Entry 3WOZ (X-ray diffraction, 2.20 A resolution); this record covers chain A.

[Chain A]
Molecule: CLIP-associating protein 2
Organism: Mus musculus
UniProt: Q8BRT1 (CLAP2_MOUSE); residue numbers follow UniProt; this construct covers 642-873
Amino-acid sequence (232 residues; row label = number of the first residue in the row):
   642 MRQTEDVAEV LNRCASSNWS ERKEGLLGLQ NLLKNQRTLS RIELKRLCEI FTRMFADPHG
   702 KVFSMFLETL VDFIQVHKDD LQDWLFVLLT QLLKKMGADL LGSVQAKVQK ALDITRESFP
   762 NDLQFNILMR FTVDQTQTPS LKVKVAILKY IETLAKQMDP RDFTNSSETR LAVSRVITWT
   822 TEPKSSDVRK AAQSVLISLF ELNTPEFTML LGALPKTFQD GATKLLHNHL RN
Disordered / not traced: 642-644, 870-873
Modified positions: Mse-642 (selenomethionine); Mse-695, Mse-706, Mse-737, Mse-770, Mse-799, Mse-850 (selenomethionine; parent Met)
Curated features (UniProtKB/Swiss-Prot):
  - modified residue: Thr-779 (Phosphothreonine)

[Overview]
Chain A is CLIP-associating protein 2 (Mus musculus); the structure, Crystal structure of CLASP2 TOG domain
(TOG3), was determined by X-ray diffraction, deposited together with 3WOY.
